PDB entry 6U8V | X-ray diffraction, 3.00 A resolution | chains A and D of the 6 polymer chains in the assembly

# Chain A (and D)
Name: DNA (cytosine-5)-methyltransferase 3B
Organism: Homo sapiens
Notes: EC 2.1.1.37; chain D of this document is another copy of the same molecule, construct and numbering; everything in this record applies to it too
Reference sequence: Q9UBC3 (DNM3B_HUMAN); residue numbers follow UniProt; this construct covers 563-853
Chain sequence (291 residues; numbered 563 to 853; the number before each row is that of its first residue):
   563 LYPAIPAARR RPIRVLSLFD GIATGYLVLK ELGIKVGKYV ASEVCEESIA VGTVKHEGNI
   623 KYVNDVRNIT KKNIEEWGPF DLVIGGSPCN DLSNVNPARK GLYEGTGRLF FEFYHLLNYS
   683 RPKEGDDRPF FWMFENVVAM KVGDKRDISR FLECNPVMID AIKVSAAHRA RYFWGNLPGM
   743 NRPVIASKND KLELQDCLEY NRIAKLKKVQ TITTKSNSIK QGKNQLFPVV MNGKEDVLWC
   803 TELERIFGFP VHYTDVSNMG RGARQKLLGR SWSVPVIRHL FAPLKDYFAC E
UniProt features mapped onto this chain:
  - active site: Cys-651
  - binding site (S-adenosyl-L-methionine): Asp-582 to Thr-586, Glu-605, Asp-627 to Arg-629, Arg-832 to Trp-834
  - cross-link: Lys-617 (Glycyl lysine isopeptide (Lys-Gly) (interchain with G-Cter in SUMO2))
  - natural variant: Ala-585 (A585T: In ICF1; A585V: In ICF1), Ala-603 (A603T: In ICF1), Val-606 (V606A: In ICF1), Gly-663 (G663S: In ICF1), Leu-664 (L664P: In ICF1), Pro-691 (P691L: In FSHD4), Val-699 (V699G: In ICF1), Val-726 (V726G: In ICF1), Ala-766 (A766P: In ICF1), Glu-806 (E806ESTP: In ICF1), His-814 (H814R: In ICF1), Asp-817 (D817G: In ICF1), 3 further natural variant entries in UniProt
What the authors report for this chain:
  - conformationally variable residues (side-chain flip): Lys-777
  - binding site for CpGpT DNA: Asn-779
  - mutagenesis - S655A, V657G, N658S, P659A, T775A, T776A, K782A, R823P: decreased catalytic activity
  - disease-associated variants - N658S, R823P: decreased catalytic activity
  - mutagenesis - N656I (2.6- and 1.4-fold): decreased catalytic activity on CpA/CpG
  - specificity-determining residues: Asn-656, Lys-777, Asn-779, Gly-822, Gly-824, Lys-828
  - mutagenesis - K777A: increased catalytic activity on CGT
  - mutagenesis - K777A: increased catalytic activity on CGA
  - mutagenesis - N779A: decreased catalytic activity on CGA
  - mutagenesis - N779A: unchanged catalytic activity on CGT

# Chain A / chain D interface
Contacting residue pairs (33):
  Thr-615(A) with Tyr-762(D)
  Val-616(A) with Glu-761(D); Trp-801(D), hydrophobic
  Lys-617(A) with His-814(D)
  Glu-619(A) with Tyr-762(D), hydrogen bond (backbone-side chain)
  Gly-620(A) with Tyr-762(D)
  Glu-761(A) with Val-616(D)
  Tyr-762(A) with Thr-615(D); Glu-619(D), hydrogen bond (side chain-backbone); Gly-620(D)
  Val-799(A) with Asn-820(D)
  Leu-800(A) with Asn-820(D), hydrogen bond (backbone-side chain)
  Trp-801(A) with Val-616(D), hydrophobic; Val-818(D), hydrophobic; Ser-819(D); Asn-820(D)
  Cys-802(A) with Asn-820(D), hydrogen bond (backbone-side chain)
  Thr-803(A) with Asp-817(D)
  His-814(A) with Lys-617(D); His-814(D); Asp-817(D), salt bridge
  Asp-817(A) with Thr-803(D); His-814(D), salt bridge; Asp-817(D); Arg-826(D), salt bridge
  Ser-819(A) with Trp-801(D)
  Asn-820(A) with Val-799(D); Leu-800(D), hydrogen bond (side chain-backbone); Trp-801(D); Cys-802(D), hydrogen bond (side chain-backbone); Arg-823(D)
  Arg-823(A) with Asn-820(D)
  Arg-826(A) with Asp-817(D), salt bridge
Other interface residues (no listed pair), chain A (20 interface residues in all): Val-818, Gly-822
Other interface residues (no listed pair), chain D (20 interface residues in all): Gly-822

# Overview
The chain A/chain D interface involves 20 residues from each chain, with 6 hydrogen bonds and 4 salt bridges.
Among the polar pairs are His-814(A)/Asp-817(D), Asp-817(A)/Arg-826(D) and Glu-619(A)/Tyr-762(D). From the
paper: a binding site for CpGpT DNA at Asn-779(A); S655A, V657G and N658S of chain A, among others, reduce
catalytic activity; 11 substitutions were tested in all.
Both chains are DNA (cytosine-5)-methyltransferase 3B (Homo sapiens). Entry 6U8V (Crystal structure of
DNMT3B-DNMT3L in complex with CpGpT DNA) was determined by X-ray diffraction (same publication as 6U8P, 6U8W
and 6U8X).
